Entry 4E7H (X-ray diffraction, 2.57 A resolution); this record covers chains A and C of the 4 polymer chains in the assembly.

[Chain A]
Protein: Pro-Pol polyprotein
From: Human spumaretrovirus
Notes: EC 2.7.7.49, 2.7.7.7, 3.1.26.4, 3.4.23.-
Reference sequence: P14350 (POL_FOAMV); residues 1-392 here correspond to UniProt positions 752-1143 (UniProt number = residue number + 751)
Sequence (395 residues; each row starts with the number of its first residue; numbers below 1 keep their minus sign (Gly-2 is residue -2)):
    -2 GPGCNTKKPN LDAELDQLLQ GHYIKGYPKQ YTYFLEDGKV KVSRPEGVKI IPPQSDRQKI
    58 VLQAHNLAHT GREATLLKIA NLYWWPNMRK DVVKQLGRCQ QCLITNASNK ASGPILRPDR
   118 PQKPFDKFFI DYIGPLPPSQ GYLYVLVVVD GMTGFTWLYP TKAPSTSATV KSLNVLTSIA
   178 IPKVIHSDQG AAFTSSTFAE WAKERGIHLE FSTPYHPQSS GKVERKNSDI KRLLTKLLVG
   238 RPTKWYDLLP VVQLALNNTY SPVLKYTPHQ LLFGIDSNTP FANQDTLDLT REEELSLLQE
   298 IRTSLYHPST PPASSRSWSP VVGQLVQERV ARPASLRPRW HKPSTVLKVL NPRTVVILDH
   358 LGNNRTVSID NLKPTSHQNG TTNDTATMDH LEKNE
Disordered / not traced: -2 to 7, 376-392
Sequence notes: expression tag (-2 to 0); variant Ser217 (Gly968 in P14350), Gly218 (Ser969 in P14350)
UniProt features mapped onto this chain:
  - binding site (Mg(2+)): Asp123, Asp185
Bound ions: Zn2+: His62, His66, Cys96, Cys99
Small-molecule neighbours: hexane-1,6-diol (HEZ): Glu70, Leu73, Leu74, Ala77, Arg86, Pro259, Lys262
Reported in the primary citation:
  - binding site for the 19-nt DNA strand: Gln186, Tyr212 to Pro214

[Chain C]
Molecule: 19-nt DNA strand
Sequence (19 nucleotides; row label = number of the first residue in the row):
     1 ATTGTCATGG AATTTCGCA

[Chain A / chain C interface]
Residue-residue contacts (44):
  Ile112(A) - DG4(C)  phosphate contact
  Ile112(A) - DT5(C)  base contact
  Leu113(A) - DT3(C)  base contact
  Leu113(A) - DG4(C)  hydrogen bond to the phosphate
  Arg114(A) - DG4(C)  sugar contact
  Arg114(A) - DT5(C)  salt bridge to the phosphate
  Pro115(A) - DT3(C)  base contact
  Pro115(A) - DG4(C)  phosphate contact
  Pro115(A) - DT5(C)  phosphate contact
  Lys124(A) - DT3(C)  base contact
  His183(A) - DT3(C)  salt bridge to the phosphate
  His205(A) - DA1(C)  phosphate contact
  Glu207(A) - DT2(C)  phosphate contact
  Glu207(A) - DT3(C)  base contact
  Phe208(A) - DT2(C)  sugar contact
  Phe208(A) - DT3(C)  phosphate contact
  Ser209(A) - DT3(C)  phosphate contact
  Thr210(A) - DT2(C)  phosphate contact
  Thr210(A) - DT3(C)  hydrogen bond to the phosphate
  His213(A) - DG4(C)  salt bridge to the phosphate
  Gln215(A) - DG4(C)  sugar contact
  Ser216(A) - DT3(C)  hydrogen bond to the phosphate
  Gly218(A) - DG4(C)  hydrogen bond to the base
  Gly218(A) - DT5(C)  sugar contact
  Lys219(A) - DT5(C)  sugar contact
  Lys219(A) - DC6(C)  salt bridge to the phosphate
  Arg222(A) - DG4(C)  base contact
  Arg222(A) - DT5(C)  hydrogen bond to the base
  Arg222(A) - DC6(C)  hydrogen bond to the base
  Arg222(A) - DA7(C)  hydrogen bond to the sugar
  Asp226(A) - DA7(C)  sugar contact
  Arg229(A) - DA7(C)  hydrogen bond to the phosphate
  Arg229(A) - DT8(C)  salt bridge to the phosphate
  Ser258(A) - DA7(C)  hydrogen bond to the phosphate
  Pro259(A) - DA7(C)  phosphate contact
  Pro259(A) - DT8(C)  base contact
  Lys345(A) - DA1(C)  base contact
  Leu347(A) - DA1(C)  base contact
  Leu347(A) - DT2(C)  sugar contact
  Asn348(A) - DT2(C)  hydrogen bond to the base
  Asn348(A) - DT3(C)  hydrogen bond to the sugar
  Arg350(A) - DG4(C)  salt bridge to the phosphate
  Thr351(A) - DT3(C)  hydrogen bond to the sugar
  Thr363(A) - DA1(C)  base contact
Other interface residues (no listed pair), chain A (30 interface residues in all): Arg117, Glu221, Val353

[In short]
30 residues of chain A face 8 of chain C across their interface; the contacts include 12 hydrogen bonds and 6
salt bridges. Polar pairs include Gly218(A)-DG4(C), Arg222(A)-DT5(C) and Arg222(A)-DC6(C). Bound to chain A:
hexane-1,6-diol. From the paper: a binding site for the 19-nt DNA strand at Gln186(A) and Tyr212(A).
Chain A is Pro-Pol polyprotein (Human spumaretrovirus) and chain C is a 19-nt DNA strand; the structure, PFV
intasome prior to 3'-processing, Apo form (UI-Apo), was determined by X-ray diffraction, deposited together
with 4E7I, 4E7J, 4E7K and 4E7L.
